Entry 2CJX (X-ray diffraction, 1.70 A resolution); this record covers chains A and I of the 3 polymer chains in the assembly.

[Chain A]
Protein: Caspase-3
Source organism: Homo sapiens
Notes: EC 3.4.22.56; fragment: alpha subunit, residues 29-175
UniProtKB: P42574 (CASP3_HUMAN); residues 29-175 here = UniProt positions 29-175
Sequence (147 residues; each row starts with the number of its first residue):
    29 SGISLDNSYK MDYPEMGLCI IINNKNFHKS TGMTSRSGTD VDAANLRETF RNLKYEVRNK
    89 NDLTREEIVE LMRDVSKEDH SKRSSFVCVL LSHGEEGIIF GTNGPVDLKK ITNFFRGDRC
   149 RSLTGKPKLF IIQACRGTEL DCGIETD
Swiss-Prot annotation at these positions:
  - active site: H121, C163
  - modified residue: C163 (S-nitrosocysteine)
  - mutagenesis: D175 (D175A: In P3-D3A mutant; abolished cleavage and activation, leading to prevent thiol protease activity; when associated with A-9 and A-28)

[Chain I]
Protein: Phq-asp-glu-val-asp-chloromethylketone
Sequence (6 residues; numbered 901 to 906; the number before each row is that of its first residue):
   901 XDEVDX
Not modelled in the structure: 901
Modified positions: PHQ (benzyl chlorocarbonate) at position 901; 0QE (chloromethane) at position 906

[Interface between chain A and chain I]
Contacting residue pairs - 7 pairs, chain A then chain I:
  R64(A) - D905(I)  salt bridge
  S120(A) - D905(I)
  H121(A) - D905(I)  hydrogen bond (side chain-backbone)
  G122(A) - D905(I)  hydrogen bond (backbone-backbone)
  Q161(A) - D905(I)  hydrogen bond
  C163(A) - D905(I)  hydrogen bond (side chain-backbone)
  C163(A) - 0QE_906(I)  covalent bond
Also at the interface, not in a pair above, chain A (8 interface residues in all): S65, A162
Also at the interface, not in a pair above, chain I (4 interface residues in all): E903, V904

[In short]
8 residues of chain A and 4 residues of chain I are in contact, with 1 covalent bond, 4 hydrogen bonds and 1
salt bridge. Polar pairs include R64(A)-D905(I), H121(A)-D905(I) and Q161(A)-D905(I).
Here chain A is Caspase-3 (Homo sapiens) and chain I is Phq-asp-glu-val-asp-chloromethylketone. Entry 2CJX
(Extended substrate recognition in caspase-3 revealed by high resolution X-ray structure analysis) was
determined by X-ray diffraction together with 2DKO and 2CJY from the same study.
